6M6C - chains D and E of the 8 polymer chains in the assembly; structure by electron microscopy, 3.10 A resolution.

== Chain D ==
Molecule: DNA-directed RNA polymerase subunit beta'
From: Thermus thermophilus (strain HB8 / ATCC 27634 / DSM 579)
Notes: EC 2.7.7.6
Reference sequence: Q8RQE8 (RPOC_THET8); numbering as in UniProt (aligned over 1-1524)
Sequence (1524 residues; each row starts with the number of its first residue):
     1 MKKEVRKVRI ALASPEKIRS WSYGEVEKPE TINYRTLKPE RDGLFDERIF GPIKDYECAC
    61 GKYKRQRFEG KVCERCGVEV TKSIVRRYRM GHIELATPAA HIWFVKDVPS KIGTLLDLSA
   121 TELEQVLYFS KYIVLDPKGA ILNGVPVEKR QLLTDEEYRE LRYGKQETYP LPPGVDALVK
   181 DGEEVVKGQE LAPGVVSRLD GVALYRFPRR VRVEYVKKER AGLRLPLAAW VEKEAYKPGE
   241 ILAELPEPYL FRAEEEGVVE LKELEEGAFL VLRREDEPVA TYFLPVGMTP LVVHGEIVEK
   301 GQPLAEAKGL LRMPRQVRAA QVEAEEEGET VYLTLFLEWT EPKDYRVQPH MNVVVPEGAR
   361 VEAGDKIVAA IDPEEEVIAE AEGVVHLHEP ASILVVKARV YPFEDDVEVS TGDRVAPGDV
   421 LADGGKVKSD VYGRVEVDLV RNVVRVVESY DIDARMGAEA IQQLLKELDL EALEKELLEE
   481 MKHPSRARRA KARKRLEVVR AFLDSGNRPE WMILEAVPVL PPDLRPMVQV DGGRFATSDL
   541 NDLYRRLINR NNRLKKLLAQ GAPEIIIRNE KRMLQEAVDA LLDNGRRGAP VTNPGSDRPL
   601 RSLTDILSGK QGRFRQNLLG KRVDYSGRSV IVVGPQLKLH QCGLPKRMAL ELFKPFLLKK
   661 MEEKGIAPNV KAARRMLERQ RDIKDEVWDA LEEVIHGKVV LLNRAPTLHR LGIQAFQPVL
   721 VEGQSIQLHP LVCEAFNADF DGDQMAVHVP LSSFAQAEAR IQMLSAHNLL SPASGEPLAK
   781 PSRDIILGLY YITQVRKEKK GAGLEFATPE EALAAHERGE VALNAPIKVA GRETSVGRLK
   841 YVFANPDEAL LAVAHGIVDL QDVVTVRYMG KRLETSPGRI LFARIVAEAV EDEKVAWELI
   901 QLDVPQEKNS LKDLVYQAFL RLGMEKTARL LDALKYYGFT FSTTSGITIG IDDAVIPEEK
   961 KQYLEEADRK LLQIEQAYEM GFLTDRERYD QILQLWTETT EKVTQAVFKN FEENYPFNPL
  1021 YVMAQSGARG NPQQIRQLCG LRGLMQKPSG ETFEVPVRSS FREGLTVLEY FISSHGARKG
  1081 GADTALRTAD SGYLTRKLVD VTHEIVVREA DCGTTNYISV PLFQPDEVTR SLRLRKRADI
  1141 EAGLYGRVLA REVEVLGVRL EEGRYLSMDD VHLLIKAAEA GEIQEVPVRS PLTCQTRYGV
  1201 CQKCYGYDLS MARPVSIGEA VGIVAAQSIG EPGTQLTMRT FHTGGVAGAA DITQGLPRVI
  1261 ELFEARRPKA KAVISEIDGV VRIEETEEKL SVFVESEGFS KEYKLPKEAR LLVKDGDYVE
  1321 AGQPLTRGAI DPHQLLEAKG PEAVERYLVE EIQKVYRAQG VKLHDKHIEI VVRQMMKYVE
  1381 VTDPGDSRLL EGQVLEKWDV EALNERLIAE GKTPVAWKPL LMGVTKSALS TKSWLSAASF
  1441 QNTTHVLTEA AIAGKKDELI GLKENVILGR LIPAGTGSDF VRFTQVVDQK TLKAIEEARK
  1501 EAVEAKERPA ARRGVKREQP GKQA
Unresolved in the structure: 1-2, 210-388, 1238-1253, 1503-1524
Bound ions: Zn2+ site 1: Cys58, Cys60, Cys73, Cys76; Mg2+: Asp739, Asp741, Asp743 (shared with 1 residue of chain R); Zn2+ site 2: Cys1112, Cys1194, Cys1201, Cys1204

== Chain E ==
Molecule: DNA-directed RNA polymerase subunit omega
From: Thermus thermophilus (strain HB8 / ATCC 27634 / DSM 579)
Notes: EC 2.7.7.6
Reference sequence: Q8RQE7 (RPOZ_THET8); residues 1-99 here = UniProt positions 1-99
Sequence (99 residues; numbered 1 to 99; the number before each row is that of its first residue):
     1 MAEPGIDKLF GMVDSKYRLT VVVAKRAQQL LRHGFKNTVL EPEERPKMQT LEGLFDDPNA
    61 VTWAMKELLT GRLVFGENLV PEDRLQKEME RLYPVEREE
Unresolved in the structure: 1, 96-99

== How chain D and chain E interact ==
Contacting residue pairs - 77 pairs, chain D then chain E:
  His640(D) - Ala2(E)
  Asp689(D) - Leu51(E)
  Glu693(D) - Met48(E)
  Glu693(D) - Thr50(E)
  His696(D) - Met48(E)
  His696(D) - Asp57(E)  salt bridge
  His696(D) - Asn59(E)  hydrogen bond (backbone-side chain)
  Gly697(D) - Asn59(E)  hydrogen bond (backbone-side chain)
  Lys698(D) - Asn59(E)
  Ser753(D) - Gln28(E)
  Phe754(D) - Ala24(E)  hydrophobic
  Phe754(D) - Gln28(E)
  Glu758(D) - Thr20(E)
  Arg760(D) - Glu3(E)  salt bridge
  Arg760(D) - Asn59(E)
  Arg760(D) - Val61(E)
  Arg760(D) - Thr62(E)  hydrogen bond
  Ile761(D) - Thr20(E)
  Gln762(D) - Tyr17(E)
  Gln762(D) - Thr20(E)  hydrogen bond
  Ala766(D) - Ala2(E)  hydrophobic
  His767(D) - Ala2(E)
  His767(D) - Glu3(E)  hydrogen bond (side chain-backbone)
  His767(D) - Ile6(E)
  Leu922(D) - Asp7(E)
  Gly923(D) - Asp7(E)
  Met924(D) - Asp7(E)  hydrogen bond (backbone-side chain)
  Glu925(D) - Glu3(E)
  Glu925(D) - Pro4(E)
  Glu925(D) - Gly5(E)  hydrogen bond (side chain-backbone)
  Met1211(D) - Lys16(E)
  Ser1216(D) - Ser15(E)
  Ser1216(D) - Lys16(E)  hydrogen bond (side chain-backbone)
  Ile1217(D) - Ser15(E)  hydrogen bond (backbone-side chain)
  Ile1217(D) - Tyr17(E)
  Glu1219(D) - Tyr17(E)
  Gly1475(D) - Tyr17(E)
  Thr1476(D) - Tyr17(E)
  Thr1476(D) - Thr20(E)
  Phe1480(D) - Asp14(E)
  Phe1480(D) - Arg18(E)  hydrogen bond (backbone-side chain)
  Phe1480(D) - Glu77(E)
  Val1481(D) - Tyr17(E)  hydrophobic
  Val1481(D) - Arg18(E)
  Val1481(D) - Val21(E)
  Phe1483(D) - Glu77(E)
  Thr1484(D) - Arg18(E)  hydrogen bond
  Thr1484(D) - Val22(E)
  Thr1484(D) - Lys25(E)  hydrogen bond (backbone-side chain)
  Thr1484(D) - Gly76(E)
  Gln1485(D) - Phe75(E)
  Gln1485(D) - Gly76(E)  hydrogen bond (backbone-backbone)
  Gln1485(D) - Asn78(E)
  Gln1485(D) - Leu79(E)  hydrogen bond (side chain-backbone)
  Gln1485(D) - Val80(E)  hydrogen bond (side chain-backbone)
  Gln1485(D) - Glu82(E)  hydrogen bond
  Val1486(D) - Val22(E)  hydrophobic
  Val1486(D) - Gln29(E)  hydrogen bond (backbone-side chain)
  Val1486(D) - Val74(E)
  Val1487(D) - Val74(E)  hydrogen bond (backbone-backbone)
  Val1487(D) - Leu79(E)  hydrophobic
  Val1487(D) - Leu85(E)  hydrophobic
  Asp1488(D) - Asn37(E)
  Asp1488(D) - Val39(E)
  Asp1488(D) - Leu73(E)
  Gln1489(D) - Arg72(E)
  Gln1489(D) - Val74(E)
  Lys1490(D) - Tyr93(E)
  Thr1491(D) - Met89(E)
  Ile1495(D) - Val80(E)  hydrophobic
  Ile1495(D) - Leu85(E)  hydrophobic
  Ile1495(D) - Glu88(E)
  Ala1498(D) - Arg84(E)  hydrogen bond (backbone-side chain)
  Arg1499(D) - Leu79(E)
  Arg1499(D) - Val80(E)
  Arg1499(D) - Pro81(E)
  Arg1499(D) - Arg84(E)
Interface residues without a listed pair, chain D (49 interface residues in all): Glu692, Gln717, Gln756, Ala757, Leu764, Asp1208, Arg1213, Gly1218, Arg1482, Leu1492, Ala1494
Interface residues without a listed pair, chain E (51 interface residues in all): Phe10, Leu19, Val23, Arg26, Ala27, Gln49, Met65, Leu92

== Summary ==
The interface between chain D and chain E involves 49 residues on one side and 51 on the other, with 19
hydrogen bonds and 2 salt bridges. Among the polar pairs are His696(D)-Asp57(E), Arg760(D)-Glu3(E) and
His696(D)-Asn59(E).
Chain D is DNA-directed RNA polymerase subunit beta' and chain E is DNA-directed RNA polymerase subunit omega,
both from Thermus thermophilus (strain HB8 / ATCC 27634 / DSM 579); the structure, CryoEM structure of Thermus
thermophilus RNA polymerase elongation complex, was determined by electron microscopy, deposited together with
6M6A and 6M6B.
